Entry 6TUX (X-ray diffraction, 3.10 A resolution); this record covers chains A and C of the 3 polymer chains in the assembly.

== Chain A ==
Protein: DNA repair protein complementing XP-G cells
From: Homo sapiens
Notes: EC 3.1.-.-
Reference sequence: P28715 (ERCC5_HUMAN); the construct has insertions or renumbered stretches relative to UniProt, so the offset changes along the chain: 1-99 = UniProt 1-99; 735-747 = UniProt 100-112; 750-986 = UniProt 750-986
Chain sequence (351 residues; row label = number of the first residue in the row; note: 635 numbers in that range are skipped by the numbering (no residue carries them; nothing is unmodelled there)):
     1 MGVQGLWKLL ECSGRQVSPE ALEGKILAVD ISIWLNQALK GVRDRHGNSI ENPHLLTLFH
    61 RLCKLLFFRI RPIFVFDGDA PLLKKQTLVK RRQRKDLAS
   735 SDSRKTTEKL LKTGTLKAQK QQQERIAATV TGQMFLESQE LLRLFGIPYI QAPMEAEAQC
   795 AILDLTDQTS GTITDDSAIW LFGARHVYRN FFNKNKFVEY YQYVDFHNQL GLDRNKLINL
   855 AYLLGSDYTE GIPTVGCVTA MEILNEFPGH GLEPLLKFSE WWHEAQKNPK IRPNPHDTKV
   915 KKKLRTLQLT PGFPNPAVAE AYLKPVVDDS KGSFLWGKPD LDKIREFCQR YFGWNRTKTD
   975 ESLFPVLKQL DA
Not modelled in the structure: 735-752, 905-907
Sequence notes: linker (748-749); conflict Ala812 (Asp in P28715)
Curated features (UniProtKB/Swiss-Prot):
  - region: Ile31 to Phe67 (DNA-binding), His820 to Gln836 (DNA-binding), Arg848 to Glu880 (DNA-binding), Thr912 to Leu918 (DNA-binding), Leu981 to Ala986 (Interaction with PCNA)
  - binding site (Mg(2+)): Asp30, Asp77, Glu789, Glu791, Asp810, Asp861
  - modified residue: Lys8 (N6-acetyllysine)
Reported in the primary citation:
  - conformationally variable residues (order/disorder transition): Arg43
  - disease-associated variants - A792V, A795T (Tm change 6.5 degC), W968C (Tm change 4 degC): decreased stability
  - contacts within the chain: Trp968-Lys972 (cation-pi contact)
  - disease-associated variants - P72H, G805R, W814S: decreased stability (proposed by the authors, not directly observed)
  - disease-associated variants - A28D: decreased stability (from molecular simulation)
  - mutagenesis - R43A/R45A, H60A, R823A, K828E, K972E: decreased catalytic activity on DNA
  - mutagenesis - R43A/R45A, R92A, R823A: decreased binding to DNA
  - disease-associated variants - A28D, L65P, P72H, L778P, G805R, W814S, A818V, L858P, A874T (proposed by the authors, not directly observed)
  - catalytic residues: Asp30, Asp77, Glu789, Glu791, Asp810, Asp861 (by similarity / conservation)
  - mutagenesis - R43A/R45A, H60A, K84A, R91A, K828E, K913A, K916A, K917E, K972E: unchanged binding to DNA
  - mutagenesis - R91A, R92A: decreased catalytic activity
  - mutagenesis - K84A: abolished catalytic activity
  - mutagenesis - K913A, K916A, K917E: unchanged catalytic activity on DNA

== Chain C ==
Molecule: 11-nt DNA strand
Sequence (11 nucleotides; each row starts with the number of its first residue):
     1 TTGCAGAGTT C
Not modelled in the structure: 1-2, 11

== How chain A and chain C interact ==
Chains A and C do not touch in the deposited assembly.

== Overview ==
Chain A and chain C make no direct contact in this assembly. Curated annotation (UniProt) lists 6 Mg2+-binding
residues on chain A. From the paper: catalytic residues Asp30(A), Asp77(A) and Glu789(A) among others; A792V,
A795T and W968C of chain A, among others, reduce stability; 18 substitutions were tested in all.
Chain A is DNA repair protein complementing XP-G cells (Homo sapiens) and chain C is an 11-nt DNA strand; the
structure, human XPG-DNA, Complex 2, was determined by X-ray diffraction (same publication as 6TUR, 6TUS and
6TUW).
